PDB entry 8GM2 | X-ray diffraction, 2.33 A resolution | chain A

== Chain A ==
Name: Cytochrome P450
Source organism: Rhodopseudomonas palustris HaA2
UniProtKB: Q2IU02 (Q2IU02_RHOP2); residues 2-409 here correspond to UniProt positions 3-410 (UniProt number = residue number + 1)
Amino-acid sequence (410 residues; numbered 0 to 409; the number before each row is that of its first residue; numbering starts at 0):
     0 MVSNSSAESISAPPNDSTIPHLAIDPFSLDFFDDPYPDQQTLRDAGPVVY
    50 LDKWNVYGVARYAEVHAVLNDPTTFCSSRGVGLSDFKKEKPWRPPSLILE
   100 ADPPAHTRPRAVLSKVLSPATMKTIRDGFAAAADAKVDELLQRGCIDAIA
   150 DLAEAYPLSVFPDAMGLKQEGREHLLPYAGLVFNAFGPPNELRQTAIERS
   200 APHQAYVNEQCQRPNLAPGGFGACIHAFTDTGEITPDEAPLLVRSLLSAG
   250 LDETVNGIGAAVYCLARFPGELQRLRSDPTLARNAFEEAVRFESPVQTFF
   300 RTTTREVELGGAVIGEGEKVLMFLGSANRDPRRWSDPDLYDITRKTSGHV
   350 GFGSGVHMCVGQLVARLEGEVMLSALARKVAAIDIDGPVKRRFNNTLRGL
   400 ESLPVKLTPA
Disordered / not traced: 0-16
Differences from the reference sequence: initiating methionine (0); expression tag (1); engineered mutation Glu252 (Thr253 in Q2IU02)
Ion coordination: heme Fe near Cys358 (its only coordinating residue here)
Residues lining bound ligands:
  - 4-methoxybenzoic acid (ANN): Arg92, Ser95, Ile97, Leu98, Val181, Phe182, Phe185, Arg243, Ser244, Ser247, Ala248, Glu252, Phe298
  - heme (HEM): Leu68, Val80, Ile97, Leu98, His105, Arg109, Leu112, Leu116, Phe160, Ser244, Leu245, Ala248, Gly249, Glu252, Thr253, Phe285, Val289, Pro294, Val295, Phe298, Arg300, Leu323, Val349, Gly350, Phe351, Gly352, Val355, His356, Met357, Cys358, Val359, Gly360, Val363, Ala364

== Overview ==
Ligands of chain A: 4-methoxybenzoic acid and heme.
Chain A is Cytochrome P450 (Rhodopseudomonas palustris HaA2); the structure, Crystal structure of
T252E-CYP199A4 in complex with 4-methoxybenzoic acid soaked with 2 mM hydrogen peroxide, was determined by
X-ray diffraction (same publication as 8GLY, 8GM1 and 8GLZ).
